Entry 7B6V (X-ray diffraction, 1.80 A resolution); this record covers chains DDD and EEE of the 5 polymer chains in the assembly.

== Chain DDD (and EEE) ==
Molecule: Capsid protein VP1
From: Sheep polyomavirus 1
Notes: chain EEE of this document is another copy of the same molecule, construct and numbering; everything in this record applies to it too
UniProtKB: A0A0E3ZCF3 (A0A0E3ZCF3_9POLY); residues 20-291 here correspond to UniProt positions 21-292 (UniProt number = residue number + 1)
Chain sequence (276 residues; row label = number of the first residue in the row):
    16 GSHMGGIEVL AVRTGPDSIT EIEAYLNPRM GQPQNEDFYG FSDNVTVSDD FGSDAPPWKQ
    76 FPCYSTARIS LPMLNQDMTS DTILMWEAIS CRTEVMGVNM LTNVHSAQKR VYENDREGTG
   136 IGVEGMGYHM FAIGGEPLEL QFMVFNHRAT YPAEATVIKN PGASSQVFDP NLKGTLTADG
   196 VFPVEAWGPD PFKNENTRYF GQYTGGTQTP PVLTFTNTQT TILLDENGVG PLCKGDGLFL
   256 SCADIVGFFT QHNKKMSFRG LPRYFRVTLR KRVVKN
Disordered / not traced: 16-21, 30, 291 (chain EEE: 16-21, 30-31, 89-96, 291)
Sequence notes: expression tag (16-19); conflict S95 (Cys96 in A0A0E3ZCF3)
Metal / ion sites: Mg2+ site 1: E38 (shared with F207(EEE) of chain EEE); Mg2+ site 2: F207 (shared with 1 residue of chain CCC)
Residues lining bound ligands: N-acetyl-alpha-neuraminic acid (SIA): T61, V62, S63, D64, S68, D69, A70, P71, P72

== Chain DDD / chain EEE interface ==
Pairs across the interface (138; chain DDD residue first):
  E38(DDD) - P206(EEE)
  E38(DDD) - F207(EEE)
  A39(DDD) - F207(EEE)
  Y40(DDD) - F183(EEE)  hydrophobic
  Y40(DDD) - P185(EEE)
  Y40(DDD) - F207(EEE)  hydrophobic
  N42(DDD) - V182(EEE)
  N42(DDD) - F183(EEE)  hydrogen bond (side chain-backbone)
  P43(DDD) - V182(EEE)  hydrophobic
  N50(DDD) - A178(EEE)
  E51(DDD) - A178(EEE)
  D52(DDD) - H162(EEE)  salt bridge
  D52(DDD) - R163(EEE)  salt bridge
  D52(DDD) - Q181(EEE)  hydrogen bond (backbone-side chain)
  F53(DDD) - F66(EEE)  hydrophobic
  F53(DDD) - R163(EEE)
  F53(DDD) - Q181(EEE)
  Y54(DDD) - A178(EEE)
  Y54(DDD) - Q181(EEE)  hydrogen bond (backbone-side chain)
  Y54(DDD) - V182(EEE)  hydrophobic
  G55(DDD) - V182(EEE)
  F56(DDD) - F66(EEE)  hydrophobic
  F56(DDD) - F160(EEE)
  E109(DDD) - P206(EEE)
  E109(DDD) - Y214(EEE)  hydrogen bond
  M111(DDD) - M158(EEE)  hydrophobic
  M111(DDD) - F183(EEE)  hydrophobic
  M111(DDD) - P206(EEE)  hydrophobic
  G112(DDD) - M158(EEE)
  V113(DDD) - Y218(EEE)  hydrophobic
  N114(DDD) - Y79(EEE)
  N114(DDD) - Y143(EEE)
  N114(DDD) - M158(EEE)  hydrogen bond (side chain-backbone)
  N114(DDD) - V199(EEE)  hydrogen bond (side chain-backbone)
  N114(DDD) - E200(EEE)
  N114(DDD) - A201(EEE)
  N114(DDD) - W202(EEE)  hydrogen bond (side chain-backbone)
  N114(DDD) - G203(EEE)  hydrogen bond (side chain-backbone)
  M115(DDD) - M158(EEE)  hydrophobic
  M115(DDD) - V159(EEE)
  M115(DDD) - F160(EEE)
  M115(DDD) - Q181(EEE)
  M115(DDD) - E200(EEE)
  L116(DDD) - M141(EEE)
  L116(DDD) - Y218(EEE)  hydrogen bond (backbone-side chain)
  T117(DDD) - M141(EEE)
  T117(DDD) - Y143(EEE)
  T117(DDD) - V199(EEE)
  T117(DDD) - E200(EEE)  hydrogen bond (side chain-backbone)
  T117(DDD) - I260(EEE)
  T117(DDD) - F273(EEE)
  N118(DDD) - F160(EEE)
  N118(DDD) - E200(EEE)  hydrogen bond
  V119(DDD) - V60(EEE)
  V119(DDD) - V62(EEE)
  V119(DDD) - M141(EEE)  hydrophobic
  V119(DDD) - F263(EEE)  hydrophobic
  V119(DDD) - F273(EEE)  hydrophobic
  H120(DDD) - T61(EEE)
  H120(DDD) - V62(EEE)
  H120(DDD) - S63(EEE)  hydrogen bond (backbone-backbone)
  H120(DDD) - D69(EEE)  salt bridge
  H120(DDD) - P71(EEE)
  H120(DDD) - E200(EEE)  salt bridge
  S121(DDD) - S63(EEE)
  S121(DDD) - F66(EEE)
  S121(DDD) - D69(EEE)  hydrogen bond
  S121(DDD) - F160(EEE)
  S121(DDD) - N161(EEE)
  A122(DDD) - S63(EEE)  hydrogen bond (backbone-side chain)
  A122(DDD) - D64(EEE)
  A122(DDD) - D65(EEE)
  A122(DDD) - F66(EEE)  hydrophobic
  Q123(DDD) - V62(EEE)
  Q123(DDD) - F160(EEE)
  R125(DDD) - V60(EEE)  hydrogen bond (side chain-backbone)
  R125(DDD) - T61(EEE)
  R125(DDD) - V62(EEE)
  V126(DDD) - T222(EEE)
  V126(DDD) - M271(EEE)  hydrophobic
  Y127(DDD) - K124(EEE)
  Y127(DDD) - T265(EEE)
  Y127(DDD) - K269(EEE)
  Y127(DDD) - M271(EEE)  hydrophobic
  D130(DDD) - K269(EEE)  salt bridge
  E132(DDD) - N268(EEE)
  E132(DDD) - K269(EEE)
  E132(DDD) - K270(EEE)  salt bridge
  G133(DDD) - V60(EEE)
  G133(DDD) - V62(EEE)
  G133(DDD) - K269(EEE)  hydrogen bond (backbone-backbone)
  G133(DDD) - M271(EEE)
  T134(DDD) - V60(EEE)
  T134(DDD) - V62(EEE)
  T134(DDD) - T222(EEE)
  T134(DDD) - F263(EEE)
  T134(DDD) - M271(EEE)  hydrogen bond (backbone-side chain)
  G135(DDD) - V62(EEE)
  G135(DDD) - T222(EEE)
  I136(DDD) - T222(EEE)
  V138(DDD) - F160(EEE)  hydrophobic
  P225(DDD) - G220(EEE)
  P225(DDD) - T224(EEE)
  P226(DDD) - Y218(EEE)
  P226(DDD) - T219(EEE)
  P226(DDD) - G220(EEE)  hydrogen bond (backbone-backbone)
  V227(DDD) - Y218(EEE)
  V227(DDD) - T219(EEE)
  L228(DDD) - Q217(EEE)
  L228(DDD) - Y218(EEE)  hydrogen bond (backbone-backbone)
  T229(DDD) - G216(EEE)
  T229(DDD) - Q217(EEE)
  F230(DDD) - Y143(EEE)
  F230(DDD) - P204(EEE)  hydrophobic
  F230(DDD) - F215(EEE)
  F230(DDD) - G216(EEE)  hydrogen bond (backbone-backbone)
  T231(DDD) - Y214(EEE)  hydrogen bond (side chain-backbone)
  T231(DDD) - F215(EEE)
  N232(DDD) - N209(EEE)  hydrogen bond (side chain-backbone)
  N232(DDD) - T212(EEE)  hydrogen bond (side chain-backbone)
  N232(DDD) - R213(EEE)
  N232(DDD) - Y214(EEE)  hydrogen bond (side chain-backbone)
  T233(DDD) - R213(EEE)
  T233(DDD) - F215(EEE)
  F264(DDD) - F66(EEE)  hydrophobic
  F264(DDD) - F160(EEE)  hydrophobic
  H267(DDD) - V62(EEE)
  H267(DDD) - S63(EEE)  hydrogen bond (side chain-backbone)
  H267(DDD) - D64(EEE)
  R274(DDD) - V159(EEE)  hydrogen bond (side chain-backbone)
  R274(DDD) - F160(EEE)  hydrogen bond (side chain-backbone)
  R274(DDD) - Q181(EEE)  hydrogen bond (side chain-backbone)
  P277(DDD) - M158(EEE)  hydrophobic
  P277(DDD) - F183(EEE)
  Y279(DDD) - P206(EEE)  hydrogen bond (side chain-backbone)
  Y279(DDD) - F207(EEE)  hydrophobic
  R281(DDD) - P206(EEE)
  R281(DDD) - E210(EEE)  salt bridge
Interface residues without a listed pair, chain DDD (52 interface residues in all): E139
Interface residues without a listed pair, chain EEE (59 interface residues in all): I136, M145, A164, S179, G221, Q223

== In short ==
52 residues of chain DDD face 59 of chain EEE across their interface; the contacts include 29 hydrogen bonds
and 7 salt bridges. Polar contacts include D52(DDD)-H162(EEE), D52(DDD)-R163(EEE) and H120(DDD)-D69(EEE).
Ligands of chain DDD: N-acetyl-alpha-neuraminic acid.
Both chains are Capsid protein VP1 (Sheep polyomavirus 1). Entry 7B6V (Sheep Polyomavirus VP1 in complex with
5 mM Forssman antigen pentaose and 20 mM 3'-sialyllactosamine) was determined by X-ray diffraction together
with 7B6S, 7B6T and 7B6U from the same study.
